5Y6B - chain A; structure by X-ray diffraction, 2.00 A resolution.

[Chain A]
Protein: Helix-turn-helix domain-containing protein
Organism: Zymomonas mobilis subsp. mobilis (strain ATCC 10988 / DSM 424 / LMG 404 / NCIMB 8938 / NRRL B-806 / ZM1)
UniProtKB: A0A0H3G0N3 (A0A0H3G0N3_ZYMMA); residue numbers follow UniProt; this construct covers 1-148
Chain sequence (149 residues; row label = number of the first residue in the row; numbering starts at 0):
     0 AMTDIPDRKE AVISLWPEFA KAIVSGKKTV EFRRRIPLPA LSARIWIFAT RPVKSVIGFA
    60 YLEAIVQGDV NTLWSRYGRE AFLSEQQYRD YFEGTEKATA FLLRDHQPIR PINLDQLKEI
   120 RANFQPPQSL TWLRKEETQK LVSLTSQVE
Not modelled in the structure: 0-2, 148
Construct notes: expression tag (0); engineered mutation Phe47 (Tyr in A0A0H3G0N3)
Curated features (UniProtKB/Swiss-Prot):
  - mutagenesis: Lys53 (K53E: Reduced binding to ssRNA and ssDNA. No effect on ribonuclease activity), Ser128 (S128A: Slightly reduced binding to ssRNA and ssDNA. No effect on ribonuclease activity)
What the authors report for this chain:
  - mutagenesis - K53E: decreased binding to ssRNA
  - mutagenesis - K53E: decreased binding to ssDNA
  - mutagenesis - S128A: decreased binding to nucleic acids

[Overview]
UniProt lists 2 mutagenesis sites. The paper reports that K53E reduces binding to ssRNA; K53E reduces binding
to ssDNA.
Chain A is Helix-turn-helix domain-containing protein (Zymomonas mobilis subsp. mobilis (strain ATCC 10988 /
DSM 424 / LMG 404 / NCIMB 8938 / NRRL B-806 / ZM1)); the structure, Crystal structure of ZmASCH Y47F mutant
protein from Zymomonas mobilis, was determined by X-ray diffraction (same publication as 5Y6C, 5GUQ and 5GUS).
